Entry 3MX5 (X-ray diffraction, 1.90 A resolution); this record covers chain A.

# Chain A
Name: Nucleoprotein
Organism: Lassa virus
Reference sequence: P13699 (NCAP_LASSJ); residues 1-569 here = UniProt positions 1-569
Chain sequence (577 residues; numbered -7 to 569; the number before each row is that of its first residue; numbers below 1 keep their minus sign (Gly-7 is residue -7)):
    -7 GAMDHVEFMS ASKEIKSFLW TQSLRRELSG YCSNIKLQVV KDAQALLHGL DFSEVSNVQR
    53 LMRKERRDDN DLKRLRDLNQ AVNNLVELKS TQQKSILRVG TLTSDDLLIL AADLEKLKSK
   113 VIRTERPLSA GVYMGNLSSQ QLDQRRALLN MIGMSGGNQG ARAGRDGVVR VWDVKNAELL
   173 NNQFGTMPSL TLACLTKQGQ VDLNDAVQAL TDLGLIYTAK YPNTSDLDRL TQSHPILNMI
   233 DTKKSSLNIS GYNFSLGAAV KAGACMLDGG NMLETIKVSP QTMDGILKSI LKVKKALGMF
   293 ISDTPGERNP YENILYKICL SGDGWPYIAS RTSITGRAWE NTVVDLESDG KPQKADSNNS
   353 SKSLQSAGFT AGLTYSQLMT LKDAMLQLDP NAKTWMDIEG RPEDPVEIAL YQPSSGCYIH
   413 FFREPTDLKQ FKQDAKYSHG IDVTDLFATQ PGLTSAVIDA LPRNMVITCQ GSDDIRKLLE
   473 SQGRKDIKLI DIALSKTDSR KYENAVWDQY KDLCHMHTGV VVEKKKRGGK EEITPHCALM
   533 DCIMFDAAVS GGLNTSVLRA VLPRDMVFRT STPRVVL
Not modelled in the structure: -7 to 6, 147-157, 340-363, 518-521, 562-569
Construct notes: expression tag (-7 to 0)
Ion coordination: Zn2+: Glu399, Cys506, His509, Cys529
Ligand contacts: UTP (uridine 5'-triphosphate): Glu117, Leu120, Trp164, Leu172, Phe176, Gly177, Thr178, Ser238, Leu239, Asn240, Ile241, Lys253, Arg300, Asn305, Lys309, Arg323
Swiss-Prot annotation at these positions:
  - binding site (Mn(2+)): Asp389, Glu391, Asp533
  - binding site (Zn(2+)): Glu399, Cys506, His509, Cys529
  - site: Asp466 (Important for exonuclease activity)
  - mutagenesis: Asp389 (D389A: Loss of RNase activity), Glu391 (E391A: Loss of RNase activity), Asp466 (D466A: Loss of RNase activity)
From the paper describing this entry:
  - binding site for UTP: Lys253, Arg300, Lys309, Arg323
  - mutagenesis - D389A, E391A, D466A: decreased catalytic activity
  - mutagenesis - D389A, E391A, D466A, H528A, D533A: abolished signaling

# Overview
Ligands of chain A: UTP. Curated annotation (UniProt) lists 3 Mn2+-binding residues, 4 Zn2+-binding residues
and 3 mutagenesis sites. From the paper: a binding site for UTP at Lys253, Arg300 and Lys309 among others;
D389A, E391A and D466A, among others, abolish signaling; 5 substitutions were tested in all.
Chain A is Nucleoprotein (Lassa virus); the structure, Lassa fever virus nucleoprotein complexed with UTP, was
determined by X-ray diffraction together with 3MWP, 3MWT and 3MX2 from the same study.
